Entry 6GAN (X-ray diffraction, 1.60 A resolution); this record covers chains S and T of the 4 polymer chains in the assembly.

[Chain S (and T)]
Molecule: Hydrogenase-2 small chain
Source organism: Escherichia coli (strain K12)
Notes: EC 1.12.99.6; chain T of this document is another copy of the same molecule, construct and numbering; everything in this record applies to it too
Reference sequence: P69741 (MBHT_ECOLI); residues 1-293 here correspond to UniProt positions 38-330 (UniProt number = residue number + 37)
Chain sequence (301 residues; each row starts with the number of its first residue):
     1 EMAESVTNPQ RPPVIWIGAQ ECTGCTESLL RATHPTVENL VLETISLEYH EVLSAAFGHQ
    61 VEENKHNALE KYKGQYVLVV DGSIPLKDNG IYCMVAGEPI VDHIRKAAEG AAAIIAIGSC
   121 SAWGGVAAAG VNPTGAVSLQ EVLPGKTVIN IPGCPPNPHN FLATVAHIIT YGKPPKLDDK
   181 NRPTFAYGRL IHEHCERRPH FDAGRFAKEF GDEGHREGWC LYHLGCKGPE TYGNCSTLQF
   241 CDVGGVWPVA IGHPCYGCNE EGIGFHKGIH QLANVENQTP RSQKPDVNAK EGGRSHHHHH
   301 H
Unresolved in the structure: 1-9, 277-301
Sequence notes: expression tag (294-301)
Bound ions: 4Fe-4S cluster Fe site 1: C22, C25, C120, C154; 4Fe-4S cluster Fe site 2: H192, C195, C220, C226; 3Fe-4S cluster Fe: C235, C255, C258
Residues lining bound ligands:
  - 3Fe-4S cluster (F3S): I191, T231, C235, F240, W247, P248, C255, Y256, G257, C258, N259
  - 4Fe-4S cluster (SF4), molecule 1: E21, C22, G24, C25, G82, G118, S119, C120, V126, G153, C154, P155
  - 4Fe-4S cluster (SF4), molecule 2: I191, H192, C195, R197, R198, F201, C220, L221, Y222, C226, G228, P229, V249
UniProt features mapped onto this chain:
  - binding site ([4Fe-4S] cluster): C22, C25, C120, C154, H192, C195, C220, C226
  - binding site ([3Fe-4S] cluster): C235, C255, C258

[Chain S / chain T interface]
Pairs across the interface - 39 pairs, chain S then chain T:
  R189(S) - H200(T)  hydrogen bond
  R189(S) - E217(T)  hydrogen bond (side chain-backbone)
  R189(S) - W219(T)
  H192(S) - P199(T)
  E193(S) - P199(T)
  E193(S) - H200(T)  hydrogen bond (backbone-side chain)
  E193(S) - R205(T)  salt bridge
  H194(S) - E196(T)
  H194(S) - R197(T)
  H194(S) - P199(T)
  H194(S) - H200(T)  hydrogen bond
  H194(S) - G218(T)
  C195(S) - C195(T)
  C195(S) - E196(T)
  C195(S) - P199(T)
  E196(S) - H194(T)
  E196(S) - C195(T)
  E196(S) - E196(T)
  R197(S) - H194(T)
  R198(S) - P199(T)
  R198(S) - D202(T)  salt bridge
  P199(S) - H192(T)
  P199(S) - E193(T)
  P199(S) - H194(T)
  P199(S) - C195(T)
  P199(S) - R198(T)
  H200(S) - R189(T)  hydrogen bond
  H200(S) - E193(T)  hydrogen bond (side chain-backbone)
  H200(S) - H194(T)  hydrogen bond
  D202(S) - R198(T)  salt bridge
  D202(S) - D202(T)
  R205(S) - E193(T)  salt bridge
  E217(S) - R189(T)  hydrogen bond (backbone-side chain)
  G218(S) - H194(T)
  W219(S) - R189(T)
  D242(S) - D242(T)
  D242(S) - V243(T)
  V243(S) - D242(T)
  G244(S) - G244(T)
Other interface residues (no listed pair), chain S (19 interface residues in all): G245
Other interface residues (no listed pair), chain T (19 interface residues in all): T237

[In short]
The chain S/chain T interface involves 19 residues from each chain; the contacts include 8 hydrogen bonds and
4 salt bridges. Among the polar pairs are E193(S)-R205(T), R198(S)-D202(T) and R189(S)-H200(T). Ligands of
chain S: 4Fe-4S cluster and 3Fe-4S cluster.
Both chains are Hydrogenase-2 small chain (Escherichia coli (strain K12)). Entry 6GAN (Structure of fully
reduced Hydrogenase (Hyd-2) variant E14Q) was determined by X-ray diffraction, deposited together with 5LRY,
6FPI, 6FPO, 6FPW, 6G7R, 6GAL and 6GAM.
